Entry 6YB3 (X-ray diffraction, 1.59 A resolution); this record covers chains A and B of the 4 polymer chains in the assembly.

Chain A (and B):
Molecule: Bacterial cellulose secretion regulator BcsQ
Organism: Escherichia coli
Notes: chain B of this document is another copy of the same molecule, construct and numbering; everything in this record applies to it too
UniProtKB: A0A0B1KWQ0 (A0A0B1KWQ0_ECOLX); numbering as in UniProt (aligned over 1-250)
Sequence (261 residues; row label = number of the first residue in the row):
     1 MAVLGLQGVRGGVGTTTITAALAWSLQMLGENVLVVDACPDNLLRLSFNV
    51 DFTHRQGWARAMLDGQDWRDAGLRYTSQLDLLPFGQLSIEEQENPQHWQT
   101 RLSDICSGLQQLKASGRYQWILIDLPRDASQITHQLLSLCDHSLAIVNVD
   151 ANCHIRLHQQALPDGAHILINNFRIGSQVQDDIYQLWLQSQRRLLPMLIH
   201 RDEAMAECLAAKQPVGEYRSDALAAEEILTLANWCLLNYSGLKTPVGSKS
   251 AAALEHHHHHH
Not modelled in the structure: 1, 244-261 (chain B: 1, 242-261)
Sequence notes: expression tag (251-261)
Bound ions: Mg2+: T16 (together with ATP)
Ligand contacts:
  - ATP (adenosine-5'-triphosphate), molecule 1: R10, D150, A151, N152, R156
  - ATP, molecule 2: G11, G12, V13, G14, T15, T16, T17, D41, L43, N171, N172, I199, H200, R201, D202, M205, A206

How chain A and chain B interact:
Contacting residue pairs - 55 pairs, chain A then chain B:
  R10(A) with G12(B)
  G11(A) with G11(B); G12(B)
  G12(A) with R10(B); G11(B)
  D41(A) with R156(B), salt bridge; Q159(B), hydrogen bond (backbone-side chain)
  L43(A) with N152(B); I155(B), hydrophobic; Q159(B)
  L46(A) with I155(B), hydrophobic
  F52(A) with H158(B); Q159(B)
  Q86(A) with Q159(B), hydrogen bond
  I89(A) with A161(B), hydrophobic
  Q92(A) with A129(B); Q159(B), hydrogen bond (side chain-backbone); Q160(B)
  E93(A) with A129(B); H134(B), salt bridge
  P95(A) with A129(B)
  A129(A) with Q92(B); E93(B); P95(B)
  H134(A) with E93(B), salt bridge
  A151(A) with L209(B), hydrophobic
  N152(A) with L43(B); L209(B)
  I155(A) with L43(B), hydrophobic; L46(B), hydrophobic
  R156(A) with D41(B), salt bridge
  H158(A) with F52(B)
  Q159(A) with D41(B), hydrogen bond (side chain-backbone); L43(B); F52(B); Q86(B), hydrogen bond; Q92(B), hydrogen bond (backbone-side chain)
  Q160(A) with Q92(B)
  A161(A) with I89(B), hydrophobic
  S177(A) with E203(B), hydrogen bond
  V179(A) with A206(B), hydrophobic; E207(B); A210(B), hydrophobic
  Q180(A) with R201(B), hydrogen bond
  R201(A) with R174(B); R201(B)
  E203(A) with R174(B), salt bridge; G176(B); S177(B), hydrogen bond
  A206(A) with V179(B), hydrophobic
  E207(A) with V179(B)
  L209(A) with A151(B), hydrophobic; N152(B); I155(B), hydrophobic
  A210(A) with V179(B), hydrophobic
Other interface residues (no listed pair), chain A (35 interface residues in all): R45, Q131, R174, Q178
Other interface residues (no listed pair), chain B (34 interface residues in all): Q96, Q178

In short:
35 residues of chain A and 34 residues of chain B are in contact, with 9 hydrogen bonds and 5 salt bridges.
Among the polar pairs are D41(A)-R156(B), E93(A)-H134(B) and E203(A)-R174(B). Ligands of chain A: ATP.
Both chains are Bacterial cellulose secretion regulator BcsQ (Escherichia coli). Entry 6YB3 (Crystal structure
of a native BcsRQ complex purified and crystallized in the absence of nucleotide) was determined by X-ray
diffraction together with 6YAR, 6YAY, 6YB5, 6YBB and 6YBU from the same study.
